8J3R - chains A and E of the 5 polymer chains in the assembly; structure by electron microscopy, 2.95 A resolution.

[Chain A]
Molecule: Transposase IS605 OrfB C-terminal domain-containing protein
From: Sulfoacidibacillus thermotolerans
UniProt: A0A2U3D0N8 (A0A2U3D0N8_9BACL); residue numbers follow UniProt; this construct covers 1-422
Amino-acid sequence (432 residues; numbered -9 to 422; the number before each row is that of its first residue; numbers below 1 keep their minus sign (Met-9 is residue -9)):
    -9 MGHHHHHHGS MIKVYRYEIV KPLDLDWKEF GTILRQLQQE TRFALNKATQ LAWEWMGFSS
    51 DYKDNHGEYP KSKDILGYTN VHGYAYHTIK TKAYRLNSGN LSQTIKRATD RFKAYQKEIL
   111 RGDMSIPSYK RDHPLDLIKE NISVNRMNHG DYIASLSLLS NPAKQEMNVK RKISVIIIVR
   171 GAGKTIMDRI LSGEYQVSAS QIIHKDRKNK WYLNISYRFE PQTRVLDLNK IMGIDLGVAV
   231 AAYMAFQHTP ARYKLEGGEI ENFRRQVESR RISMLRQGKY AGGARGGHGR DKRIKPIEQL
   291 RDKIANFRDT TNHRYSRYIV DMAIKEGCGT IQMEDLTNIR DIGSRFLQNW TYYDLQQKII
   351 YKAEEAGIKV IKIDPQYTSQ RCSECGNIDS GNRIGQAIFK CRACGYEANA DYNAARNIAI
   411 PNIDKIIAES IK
Disordered / not traced: -9 to 0
Construct notes: initiating methionine (-9); expression tag (-8 to 0); engineered mutation His123 (Ile in A0A2U3D0N8), Lys195 (Asp in A0A2U3D0N8), Arg208 (Asp in A0A2U3D0N8), Ala232 (Val in A0A2U3D0N8)
Ion coordination: Mg2+ near Ser334 (its only coordinating residue here); Zn2+: Cys372, Cys375, Cys391, Cys394
What the authors report for this chain:
  - mutagenesis - I123H/D195K/D208R/V232A, S188H, S188H/V232A, S188H/V232A/E316M: increased catalytic activity
  - binding site for the 118-nt RNA strand: Trp17, His123, Lys195, Arg208
  - binding site for the 37-nt DNA strand: Arg208
  - contacts within the chain: Ile2-Arg208 (hydrophobic contact)

[Chain E]
Molecule: 38-nt DNA strand
From: Sulfoacidibacillus thermotolerans
Sequence (38 nucleotides; each row starts with the number of its first residue; numbers below 1 keep their minus sign (DT-12 is residue -12)):
   -12 TTTTCTAAAT TAGGAAATTA GGTGCGCTTG AACCATTC
Disordered / not traced: -12 to -8, 1-25

[How chain A and chain E interact]
Contacting residue pairs (21):
  Lys63(A) with DA-1(E), salt bridge to the phosphate
  Tyr68(A) with DT-2(E), hydrogen bond to the phosphate; DA-1(E), phosphate contact
  Thr69(A) with DA-1(E), hydrogen bond to the phosphate
  Asn70(A) with DG0(E), hydrogen bond to the base
  His72(A) with DA-1(E), hydrogen bond to the base
  Tyr76(A) with DA-4(E), sugar contact; DT-3(E), hydrogen bond to the phosphate; DT-2(E), base contact
  Lys80(A) with DT-3(E), salt bridge to the phosphate
  Asn87(A) with DA-5(E), sugar contact; DA-4(E), phosphate contact
  Ser88(A) with DA-4(E), hydrogen bond to the phosphate; DT-3(E), base contact
  Ser92(A) with DT-2(E), hydrogen bond to the base
  Ser147(A) with DA-5(E), hydrogen bond to the phosphate
  Ser150(A) with DA-4(E), hydrogen bond to the phosphate
  Asn151(A) with DA-5(E), sugar contact; DA-4(E), phosphate contact
  Lys162(A) with DA-6(E), sugar contact; DA-5(E), phosphate contact
Interface residues without a listed pair, chain A (17 interface residues in all): Gly89, Asn131, Lys154

[Overview]
17 residues of chain A face 7 of chain E across their interface, with 9 hydrogen bonds and 2 salt bridges.
Polar contacts include Asn70(A)-DG0(E), His72(A)-DA-1(E) and Ser92(A)-DT-2(E). From the paper: a binding site
for the 118-nt RNA strand at Trp17(A), His123(A) and Lys195(A) among others; I123H/D195K/D208R/V232A, S188H
and S188H/V232A of chain A, among others, increase catalytic activity.
Chain A is Transposase IS605 OrfB C-terminal domain-containing protein and chain E is a 38-nt DNA strand, both
from Sulfoacidibacillus thermotolerans; the structure, Cryo-EM structure of the
AsCas12f-HKRA-sgRNAS3-5v7-target DNA, was determined by electron microscopy (same publication as 8J12 and
8J1J).
